3BSW - chain A; structure by X-ray diffraction, 1.77 A resolution.

[Chain A]
Molecule: Acetyltransferase
Organism: Campylobacter jejuni
Notes: EC 2.7.7.23
Reference sequence: Q0P9D1 (Q0P9D1_CAMJE); numbering as in UniProt (aligned over 1-195)
Amino-acid sequence (198 residues; numbered -2 to 195; the number before each row is that of its first residue; numbers below 1 keep their minus sign (Gly-2 is residue -2)):
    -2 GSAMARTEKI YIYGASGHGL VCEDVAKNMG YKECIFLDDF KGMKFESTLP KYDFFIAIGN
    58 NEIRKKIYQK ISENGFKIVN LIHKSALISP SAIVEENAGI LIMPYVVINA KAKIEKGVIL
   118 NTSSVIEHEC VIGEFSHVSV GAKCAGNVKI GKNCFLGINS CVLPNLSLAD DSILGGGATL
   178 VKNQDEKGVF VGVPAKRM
Unresolved in the structure: -2 to 2, 12-13
Sequence notes: expression tag (-2 to 0)
Curated features (UniProtKB/Swiss-Prot):
  - active site: His125 (Proton acceptor)
  - binding site (substrate): Ser13 to His15, Asp35, Asp36, Gly56
  - binding site (acetyl-CoA): His134, Ile155, Gly173
  - site: Glu126 (Increases basicity of active site His)
  - mutagenesis: His15 (H15A: Induces a higher KM and approximate 3-fold decrease in the turnover number), Asn118 (N118A: Reduction in catalytic activity), Glu124 (E124A: Reduction in catalytic activity), His125 (H125A: Strong reduction in catalytic activity), His134 (H134A: Slight reduction in catalytic activity)
What the authors report for this chain:
  - binding site for citric acid: Asn118, Glu124, His134
  - catalytic residues: His125
  - catalytic residues: Asn118, Glu124, Glu126, His134 (proposed by the authors, not directly observed)

[In short]
Curated annotation (UniProt) lists active-site residue His125, 6 substrate-binding residues, 3
acetyl-CoA-binding residues and 5 mutagenesis sites. From the paper: catalytic residues His125, Asn118 and
Glu124 among others; a binding site for citric acid at Asn118, Glu124 and His134.
Chain A is Acetyltransferase (Campylobacter jejuni); the structure, PglD-citrate complex, from Campylobacter
jejuni NCTC 11168, was determined by X-ray diffraction, deposited together with 3BSY and 3BSS.
